5EWI - chains H and L; structure by X-ray diffraction, 1.60 A resolution.

[Chain H]
Protein: VRC38.01 Heavy Chain
UniProtKB: Q6N089 (Q6N089_HUMAN); residues 106-218 here correspond to UniProt positions 135-247 (UniProt number = residue number + 29)
Sequence (236 residues; numbered 1 to 225 plus 11 insertion-coded residues; the number before each row is that of its first residue; a row labelled like 82A-82C holds insertion residues (82A, then the next letters in order)):
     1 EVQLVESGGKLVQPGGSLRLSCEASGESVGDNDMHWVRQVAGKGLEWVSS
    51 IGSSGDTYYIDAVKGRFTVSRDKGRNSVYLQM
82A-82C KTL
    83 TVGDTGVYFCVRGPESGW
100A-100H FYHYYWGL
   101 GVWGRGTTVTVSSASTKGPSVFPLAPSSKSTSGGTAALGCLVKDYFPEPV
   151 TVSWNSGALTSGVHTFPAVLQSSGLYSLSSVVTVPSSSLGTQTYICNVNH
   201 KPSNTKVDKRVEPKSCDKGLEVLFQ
Disordered / not traced: 130-133, 215-225
Sequence notes: expression tag (219-225)
Cystine bridges: Cys22-Cys92, Cys140-Cys196

[Chain L]
Protein: VRC38.01 Light Chain
UniProtKB: P01834 (IGKC_HUMAN); residues 109-214 here correspond to UniProt positions 1-106 (UniProt number = residue number - 108)
Sequence (220 residues; each row starts with the number of its first residue; a row labelled like 27A-27E holds insertion residues (27A, then the next letters in order)):
     1 DLLMTQSPHSLAVTPGEPASISCRSSQ
27A-27E SLLLG
    28 NGRNYLDWYVQKPGQSPQLLIYLGSNRASGVPDRFSGSGSGTYFTLKISR
    78 VEAEDVGFYYCMEARQTP
   95A R
    96 LTFGGGTKLEIRRTVAAPSVFIFPPSDEQLKSGTASVVCLLNNFYPREAK
   146 VQWKVDNALQSGNSQESVTEQDSKDSTYSLSSTLTLSKADYEKHKVYACE
   196 VTHQGLSSPVTKSFNRGEC
Disordered / not traced: 212-214
Cystine bridges: Cys23-Cys88, Cys134-Cys194

[Chain H / chain L interface]
Contacting residue pairs (84; chain H residue first):
  Asp33(H) with Thr94(L); Pro95(L)
  His35(H) with Pro95(L); Leu96(L)
  Val37(H) with Phe98(L), hydrophobic
  Gln39(H) with Gln38(L), hydrogen bond; Tyr87(L)
  Lys43(H) with Phe85(L); Tyr87(L)
  Gly44(H) with Tyr87(L), hydrogen bond (backbone-side chain)
  Leu45(H) with Pro44(L), hydrophobic; Tyr87(L), hydrophobic; Phe98(L)
  Trp47(H) with Pro95(L); Arg95A(L); Leu96(L); Phe98(L)
  Ser50(H) with Pro95(L), hydrogen bond (side chain-backbone)
  Tyr58(H) with Pro95(L), hydrophobic
  Tyr59(H) with Arg95A(L), hydrogen bond (backbone-side chain)
  Phe91(H) with Ser43(L)
  Phe100A(H) with Arg30(L), hydrogen bond (backbone-side chain); Tyr32(L), hydrogen bond (backbone-side chain); Thr94(L)
  Tyr100B(H) with Asn28(L), hydrogen bond (backbone-side chain); Arg30(L), hydrogen bond (backbone-side chain); Tyr32(L)
  His100C(H) with Arg30(L), hydrogen bond (backbone-side chain)
  Tyr100D(H) with Arg30(L)
  Tyr100E(H) with Arg30(L); Asp34(L), hydrogen bond; Tyr49(L); Leu50(L); Met89(L); Ala91(L)
  Trp100F(H) with Leu46(L); Tyr49(L), hydrophobic
  Gly100G(H) with Asp34(L); Tyr36(L); Leu46(L); Tyr49(L)
  Leu100H(H) with Tyr36(L), hydrogen bond (backbone-side chain); Leu46(L); Met89(L), hydrophobic; Leu96(L), hydrophobic
  Trp103(H) with Pro44(L); Phe98(L), hydrophobic
  Gly104(H) with Ser43(L), hydrogen bond (backbone-side chain)
  Arg105(H) with Ser43(L)
  Val121(H) with Glu123(L)
  Phe122(H) with Ser121(L); Glu123(L); Gln124(L)
  Pro123(H) with Ser121(L)
  Leu124(H) with Phe118(L); Val133(L), hydrophobic
  Ala125(H) with Phe118(L)
  Lys129(H) with Ser208(L)
  Thr135(H) with Phe116(L)
  Ala137(H) with Phe116(L), hydrophobic; Phe118(L); Leu135(L), hydrophobic
  Leu141(H) with Ser131(L)
  Lys143(H) with Gln124(L); Ser131(L)
  His164(H) with Asn137(L); Asn138(L), hydrogen bond; Ser174(L), hydrogen bond
  Phe166(H) with Leu135(L), hydrophobic; Ser162(L); Thr164(L); Ser174(L); Leu175(L); Ser176(L)
  Pro167(H) with Ser162(L), hydrogen bond (backbone-side chain); Val163(L)
  Val169(H) with Gln160(L); Glu161(L); Ser162(L)
  Leu170(H) with Gln160(L), hydrogen bond (backbone-side chain)
  Gln171(H) with Gln160(L)
  Val181(H) with Leu135(L), hydrophobic
  Thr183(H) with Asn137(L)
  Lys209(H) with Glu123(L), salt bridge
Other interface residues (no listed pair), chain H (49 interface residues in all): Gly42, Ile60, Asp61, Pro96, Ala136, Leu138, Lys214
Other interface residues (no listed pair), chain L (45 interface residues in all): Asp1, Leu27D, Gly27E, Arg92, Asp122, Thr129

[Overview]
Chain H and chain L form an interface of 49 and 45 residues respectively, with 16 hydrogen bonds and 1 salt
bridge. Polar contacts include Lys209(H)-Glu123(L), Gln39(H)-Gln38(L) and Gly44(H)-Tyr87(L).
Here chain H is VRC38.01 Heavy Chain and chain L is VRC38.01 Light Chain. Entry 5EWI (Crystal Structure of the
Human Fab VRC38.01, an HIV-1 V1V2-Directed Neutralizing Antibody Isolated from Donor N90) was determined by
X-ray diffraction, deposited together with 5VGJ.
